Entry 7QT7 (X-ray diffraction, 2.25 A resolution); this record covers chain A.

== Chain A ==
Protein: 3C-like proteinase nsp5
Source organism: Severe acute respiratory syndrome coronavirus 2
Notes: EC 3.4.22.69
UniProt: P0DTD1 (R1AB_SARS2); residues 1-305 here correspond to UniProt positions 3264-3568 (UniProt number = residue number + 3263)
Chain sequence (305 residues; row label = number of the first residue in the row):
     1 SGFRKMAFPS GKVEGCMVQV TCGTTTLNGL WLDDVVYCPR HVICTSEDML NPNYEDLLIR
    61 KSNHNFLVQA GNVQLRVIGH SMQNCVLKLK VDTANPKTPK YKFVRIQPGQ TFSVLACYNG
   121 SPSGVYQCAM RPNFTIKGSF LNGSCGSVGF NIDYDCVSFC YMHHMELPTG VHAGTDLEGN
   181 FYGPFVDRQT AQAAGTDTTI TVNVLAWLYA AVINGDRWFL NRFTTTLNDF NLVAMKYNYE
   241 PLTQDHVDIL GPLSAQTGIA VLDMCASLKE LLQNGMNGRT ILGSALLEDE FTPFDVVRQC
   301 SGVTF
Not modelled in the structure: 305
UniProt features mapped onto this chain:
  - active site: His41 (For 3CL-PRO activity), Cys145 (Nucleophile)
  - cross-link (Glycyl lysine isopeptide (Lys-Gly)): Lys5 (interchain with G-Cter in ubiquitin), Lys90 (interchain with G-Cter in ubiquitin)
Covalently attached groups: compound UHV linked to Cys145
Residues lining bound ligands: UHV (N-(5-tert-butyl-1,2-oxazol-3-yl)-N-[(1R)-2-[(4-methoxy-2-methylphenyl)amino]-2-oxo-1-(pyridin-3-yl)ethyl]propanamide): His41, Met49, Phe140, Leu141, Asn142, Gly143, Ser144, His163, His164, Met165, Glu166, Pro168, His172, Asp187, Arg188, Gln189, Thr190

== Overview ==
Covalently linked compound UHV: at Cys145. From UniProt: active-site residues His41 and Cys145.
Chain A is 3C-like proteinase nsp5 (Severe acute respiratory syndrome coronavirus 2); the structure, Room
temperature In-situ SARS-CoV-2 MPRO with bound Z4439011520, was determined by X-ray diffraction together with
7QT5, 7QT6, 7QT8 and 7QT9 from the same study.
